6QFM - chains A and B; structure by X-ray diffraction, 2.00 A resolution.

# Chain A
Molecule: Induced myeloid leukemia cell differentiation protein Mcl-1
From: Homo sapiens
UniProt: Q07820 (MCL1_HUMAN); residues 171-327 here = UniProt positions 171-327
Sequence (162 residues; each row starts with the number of its first residue):
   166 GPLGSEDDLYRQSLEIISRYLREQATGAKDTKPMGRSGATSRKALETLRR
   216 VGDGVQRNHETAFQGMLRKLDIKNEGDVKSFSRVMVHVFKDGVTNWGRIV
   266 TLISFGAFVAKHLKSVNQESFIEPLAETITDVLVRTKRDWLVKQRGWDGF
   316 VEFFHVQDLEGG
Unresolved in the structure: 166-170, 194-203, 322-327
Construct notes: expression tag (166-170); engineered mutation D173 (Glu in Q07820), G241 (Asp in Q07820), F246 (Leu in Q07820), V251 (Ile in Q07820), K255 (Ser in Q07820), S280 (Thr in Q07820), V281 (Ile in Q07820), F286 (Cys in Q07820), T293 (Ser in Q07820), Q322 (Glu in Q07820)
Swiss-Prot annotation at these positions:
  - motif: A209 to N223 (BH3), H252 to A272 (BH1), D304 to F319 (BH2)
  - cross-link (Glycyl lysine isopeptide (Lys-Gly)): K194 (interchain with G-Cter in ubiquitin), K197 (interchain with G-Cter in ubiquitin)
Metal / ion sites: Zn2+ site 1 near H224 (its only coordinating residue here); Zn2+ site 2: D236, D242, H277; Zn2+ site 3: H252 (shared with D147(B) of chain B)

# Chain B
Molecule: Bcl-2-binding component 3
UniProt: Q9BXH1 (BBC3_HUMAN); residue numbers follow UniProt; this construct covers 127-149
Sequence (23 residues; each row starts with the number of its first residue):
   127 RGEEEQWAREIGAQLRRMADDLN
Unresolved in the structure: 127-130
Swiss-Prot annotation at these positions:
  - motif: I137 to N149 (BH3)
Metal / ion sites: Zn2+: D147 (shared with H252(A) of chain A)

# Chain A / chain B interface
Pairs across the interface (36; chain A residue first):
  V220(A) - L148(B)  hydrophobic
  H224(A) - M144(B)
  A227(A) - Q140(B)
  A227(A) - M144(B)  hydrophobic
  F228(A) - L141(B)  hydrophobic
  F228(A) - M144(B)  hydrophobic
  M231(A) - I137(B)
  M231(A) - Q140(B)
  M231(A) - L141(B)  hydrophobic
  M231(A) - M144(B)  hydrophobic
  K234(A) - W133(B)
  K234(A) - E136(B)  salt bridge
  K234(A) - I137(B)
  L235(A) - W133(B)  hydrophobic
  L235(A) - I137(B)  hydrophobic
  S245(A) - W133(B)
  V249(A) - I137(B)  hydrophobic
  V249(A) - L141(B)  hydrophobic
  H252(A) - R135(B)
  H252(A) - G138(B)
  H252(A) - R142(B)  hydrogen bond (backbone-side chain)
  V253(A) - G138(B)
  V253(A) - R142(B)  hydrogen bond (backbone-side chain)
  D256(A) - R142(B)  salt bridge
  N260(A) - D146(B)  hydrogen bond
  N260(A) - N149(B)
  W261(A) - N149(B)
  G262(A) - A145(B)
  G262(A) - N149(B)
  R263(A) - R142(B)
  R263(A) - A145(B)
  R263(A) - D146(B)  salt bridge
  V265(A) - L148(B)  hydrophobic
  T266(A) - A145(B)
  T266(A) - L148(B)
  F318(A) - N149(B)
Interface residues without a listed pair, chain A (24 interface residues in all): K238, K255, L267, F270, F319
Interface residues without a listed pair, chain B (15 interface residues in all): A134, A139

# In short
24 residues of chain A face 15 of chain B across their interface; the contacts include 3 hydrogen bonds and 3
salt bridges. Polar contacts include K234(A)-E136(B), D256(A)-R142(B) and R263(A)-D146(B). The Zn2+ site 2 is
built by D236(A), D242(A) and H277(A).
Here chain A is Induced myeloid leukemia cell differentiation protein Mcl-1 (Homo sapiens) and chain B is
Bcl-2-binding component 3. Entry 6QFM (Structure of human Mcl-1 in complex with PUMA BH3 peptide) was
determined by X-ray diffraction together with 6QFI and 6QG8 from the same study.
